1F29 - chain A; structure by X-ray diffraction, 2.15 A resolution.

# Chain A
Molecule: Cruzain
Source organism: Trypanosoma cruzi
Notes: EC 3.4.22.-; fragment: catalytic domain
UniProtKB: P25779 (CYSP_TRYCR); the construct lacks a stretch of the UniProt sequence and is renumbered around it, so the offset changes along the chain: 1-78 = UniProt 123-200; 79-89 = UniProt 204-214; 90-103 = UniProt 218-231; 105-136 = UniProt 232-263; 5 more segments
Amino-acid sequence (215 residues; row label = number of the first residue in the row; note: 8 numbers in that range are skipped by the numbering (no residue carries them; nothing is unmodelled there); a row labelled like 78A-78C holds insertion residues (78A, then the next letters in order)):
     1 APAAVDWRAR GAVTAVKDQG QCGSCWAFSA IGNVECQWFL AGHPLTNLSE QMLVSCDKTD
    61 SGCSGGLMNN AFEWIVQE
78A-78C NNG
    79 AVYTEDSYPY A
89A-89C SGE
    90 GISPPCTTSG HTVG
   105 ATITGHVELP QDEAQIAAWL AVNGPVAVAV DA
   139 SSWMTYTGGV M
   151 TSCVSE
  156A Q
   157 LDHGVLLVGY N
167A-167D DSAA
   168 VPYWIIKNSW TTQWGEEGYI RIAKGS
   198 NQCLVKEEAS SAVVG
Disulfides: Cys22-Cys63, Cys56-Cys95, Cys153-Cys200
Glycans and other covalent adducts: compound VS1 linked to Cys25
Small-molecule neighbours: VS1 (3-[[N-[morpholin-N-yl]-carbonyl]-phenylalaninyl-amino]-5- phenyl-pentane-1-sulfonylbenzene): Gln19, Gly23, Trp26, Cys63, Ser64, Gly65, Gly66, Leu67, Met68, Ala133, Ala136, Met142, Leu157, Asp158, His159, Gly160, Trp177, Glu205
UniProt features mapped onto this chain:
  - active site: Cys25, His159, Asn175
  - site: Gly212 (Cleavage)
  - glycosylation (N-linked (GlcNAc...) asparagine): Asn47, Asn167

# Summary
Covalently linked compound VS1: at Cys25. Curated annotation (UniProt) lists 3 active-site residues.
Chain A is Cruzain (Trypanosoma cruzi); the structure, Crystal structure analysis of cruzain bound to a vinyl
sulfone derived inhibitor (I), was determined by X-ray diffraction, deposited together with 1F2A, 1F2B and
1F2C.
